8G9L - chains A and D of the 4 polymer chains in the assembly; structure by electron microscopy, 3.30 A resolution.

# Chain A
Name: DNA polymerase alpha catalytic subunit
Source organism: Xenopus laevis
Notes: EC 2.7.7.7
Reference sequence: Q9DE46 (DPOLA_XENLA); residues 335-1458 here = UniProt positions 335-1458
Sequence (1127 residues; each row starts with the number of its first residue):
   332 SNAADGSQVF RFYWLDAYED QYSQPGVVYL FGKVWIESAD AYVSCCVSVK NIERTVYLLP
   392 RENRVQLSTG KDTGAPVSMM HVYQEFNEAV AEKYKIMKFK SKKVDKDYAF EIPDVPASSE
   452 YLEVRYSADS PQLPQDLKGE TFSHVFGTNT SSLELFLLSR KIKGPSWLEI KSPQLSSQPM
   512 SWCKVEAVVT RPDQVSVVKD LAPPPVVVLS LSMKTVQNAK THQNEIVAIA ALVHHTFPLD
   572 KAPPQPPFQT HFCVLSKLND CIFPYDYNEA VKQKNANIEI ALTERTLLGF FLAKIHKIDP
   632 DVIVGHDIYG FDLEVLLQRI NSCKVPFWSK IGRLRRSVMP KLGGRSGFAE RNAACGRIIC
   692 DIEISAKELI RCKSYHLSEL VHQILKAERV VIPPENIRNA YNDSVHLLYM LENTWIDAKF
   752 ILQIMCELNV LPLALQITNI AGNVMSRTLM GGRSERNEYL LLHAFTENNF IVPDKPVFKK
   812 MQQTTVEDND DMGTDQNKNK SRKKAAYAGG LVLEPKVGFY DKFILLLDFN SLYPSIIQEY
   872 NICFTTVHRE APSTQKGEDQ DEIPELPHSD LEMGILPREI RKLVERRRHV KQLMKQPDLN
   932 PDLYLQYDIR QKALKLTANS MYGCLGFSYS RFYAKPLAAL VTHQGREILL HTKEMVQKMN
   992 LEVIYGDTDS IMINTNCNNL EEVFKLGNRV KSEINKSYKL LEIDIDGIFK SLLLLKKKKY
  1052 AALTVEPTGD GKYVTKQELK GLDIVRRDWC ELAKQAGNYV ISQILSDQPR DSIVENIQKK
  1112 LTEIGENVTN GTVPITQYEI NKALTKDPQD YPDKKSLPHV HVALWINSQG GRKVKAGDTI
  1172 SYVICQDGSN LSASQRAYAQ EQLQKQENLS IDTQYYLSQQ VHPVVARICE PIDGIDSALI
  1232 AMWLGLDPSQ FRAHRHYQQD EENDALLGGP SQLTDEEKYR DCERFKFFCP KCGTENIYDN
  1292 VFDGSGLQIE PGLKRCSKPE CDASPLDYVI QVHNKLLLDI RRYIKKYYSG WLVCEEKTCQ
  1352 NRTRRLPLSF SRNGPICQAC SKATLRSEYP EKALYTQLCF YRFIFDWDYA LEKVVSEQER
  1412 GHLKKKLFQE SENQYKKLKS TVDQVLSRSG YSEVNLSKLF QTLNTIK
Not modelled in the structure: 332-338, 809-835, 883-891, 1243-1458
Sequence notes: expression tag (332-334)
Bound ions: Mg2+: Asp859, Phe860, Asp1000 (together with 2'-deoxyguanosine-5'-triphosphate)
Ligand contacts: 2'-deoxyguanosine-5'-triphosphate (DGT): Asp859, Phe860, Asn861, Ser862, Leu863, Tyr864, Pro865, Arg918, Lys922, Lys946, Leu947, Asn950, Tyr953, Gly954, Asp1000
UniProt features mapped onto this chain:
  - zinc finger: Cys1280 to Pro1310 (CysA-type)
  - motif: Cys1345 to Cys1371 (CysB motif)
  - binding site (Zn(2+)): Cys1280, Cys1283, Cys1307, Cys1312, Cys1345, Cys1350, Cys1368, Cys1371
From the paper describing this entry:
  - Mg2+ coordination: Asp859, Phe860, Asp1000
  - binding site for RNA primer (chain D): Asp998, Asp1079, Asp1144

# Chain D
Molecule: RNA primer
Sequence (9 nucleotides; each row starts with the number of its first residue):
     1 XGAUACUGC
Modified positions: GTP (guanosine-5'-triphosphate) at position 1; DOC (2',3'-dideoxycytidine-5'-monophosphate) at position 9
Bound ions: Mg2+ near GTP_1 (its only coordinating residue here)

# How chain A and chain D interact
Residue-residue contacts - 26 pairs, chain A then chain D:
  Asp998(A) - G8(D)  hydrogen bond to the sugar
  Asp998(A) - DOC_9(D)  sugar contact
  Lys1049(A) - G8(D)  hydrogen bond to the sugar
  Lys1049(A) - DOC_9(D)  sugar contact
  Lys1071(A) - G8(D)  phosphate contact
  Lys1071(A) - DOC_9(D)  salt bridge to the phosphate
  Gly1072(A) - U7(D)  sugar contact
  Val1076(A) - U7(D)  phosphate contact
  Arg1077(A) - A5(D)  base contact
  Arg1077(A) - C6(D)  hydrogen bond to the sugar
  Arg1077(A) - U7(D)  hydrogen bond to the sugar
  Arg1078(A) - C6(D)  salt bridge to the phosphate
  Arg1078(A) - U7(D)  hydrogen bond to the phosphate
  Asp1079(A) - A5(D)  sugar contact
  Lys1133(A) - A5(D)  sugar contact
  Ala1134(A) - A5(D)  phosphate contact
  Ala1134(A) - C6(D)  hydrogen bond to the phosphate
  Leu1135(A) - A5(D)  phosphate contact
  Thr1136(A) - A5(D)  hydrogen bond to the phosphate
  Lys1137(A) - U4(D)  salt bridge to the phosphate
  Tyr1142(A) - U4(D)  phosphate contact
  Tyr1142(A) - A5(D)  hydrogen bond to the phosphate
  Asp1144(A) - A3(D)  sugar contact
  Leu1148(A) - U4(D)  sugar contact
  His1150(A) - U4(D)  hydrogen bond to the sugar
  His1150(A) - A5(D)  salt bridge to the phosphate
Other interface residues (no listed pair), chain A (19 interface residues in all): Thr999, Asp1000

# Overview
19 residues of chain A and 7 residues of chain D are in contact, with 9 hydrogen bonds and 4 salt bridges.
Polar contacts include Asp998(A)-G8(D), Lys1049(A)-G8(D) and Arg1077(A)-C6(D). Ligands of chain A:
2'-deoxyguanosine-5'-triphosphate. From the paper: a binding site for RNA primer (chain D) at Asp998(A),
Asp1079(A) and Asp1144(A); Mg2+ coordination by Asp859(A), Phe860(A) and Asp1000(A).
Chain A is DNA polymerase alpha catalytic subunit (Xenopus laevis) and chain D is RNA primer; the structure,
DNA initiation subcomplex of Xenopus laevis DNA polymerase alpha-primase, was determined by electron
microscopy (same publication as 8G99, 8G9F, 8G9N, 8G9O, 8UCU, 8UCV and 8 further entries).
